8H0P - chains L and R of the 6 polymer chains in the assembly; structure by electron microscopy, 3.15 A resolution.

== Chain L ==
Name: NMB30
Sequence (10 residues; each row starts with the number of its first residue):
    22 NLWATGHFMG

== Chain R ==
Name: Neuromedin-B receptor
Organism: Homo sapiens
Reference sequence: P28336 (NMBR_HUMAN); residues 1-390 here = UniProt positions 1-390
Sequence (390 residues; each row starts with the number of its first residue):
     1 MPSKSLSNLSVTTGANESGSVPEGWERDFLPASDGTTTELVIRCVIPSLY
    51 LLIITVGLLGNIMLVKIFITNSAMRSVPNIFISNLAAGDLLLLLTCVPVD
   101 ASRYFFDEWMFGKVGCKLIPVIQLTSVGVSVFTQTALSADRYRAIVNPMD
   151 MQTSGALLRTCVKAMGIWVVSVLLAVPEAVFSEVARISSLDNSSFTACIP
   201 YPQTDELHPKIHSVLIFLVYFLIPLAIISIYYYHIAKTLIKSAHNLPGEY
   251 NEHTKKQMETRKRLAKIVLVFVGCFIFCWFPNHILYMYRSFNYNEIDPSL
   301 GHMIVTLVARVLSFGNSCVNPFALYLLSESFRRHFNSQLCCGRKSYQERG
   351 TSYLLSSSAVRMTSLKSNAKNMVTNSVLLNGHSMKQEMAL
Unresolved in the structure: 1-38, 152-154, 189-192, 246-251, 343-390
Disulfides: C116-C198
Differences from the reference sequence: engineered mutation Q134 (Leu in P28336)
Swiss-Prot annotation at these positions:
  - modified residue: S352 (Phosphoserine)
  - lipidation: C341 (S-palmitoyl cysteine)
  - glycosylation (N-linked (GlcNAc...) asparagine): N8, N16, N192
Reported in the primary citation:
  - mutagenesis - D100A (10- to 50-fold), R103A, Q123A (30-fold), R310A (10- to 50-fold): decreased signaling in response to NMB30
  - mutagenesis - P120A, E178A: decreased signaling
  - mutagenesis - Q123R, V127A: abolished signaling in response to NMB30
  - specificity-determining residues: F195, I216
  - conformationally variable residues (loop rearrangement): F195

== Chain L / chain R interface ==
Pairs across the interface (46):
  N22(L) - D107(R)
  N22(L) - F195(R)
  L23(L) - S102(R)
  L23(L) - R103(R)
  L23(L) - F106(R)
  L23(L) - D107(R)
  L23(L) - E108(R)
  L23(L) - F195(R)
  L23(L) - A197(R)  hydrophobic
  W24(L) - R103(R)
  W24(L) - Y104(R)  hydrophobic
  W24(L) - R289(R)  hydrogen bond (backbone-side chain)
  W24(L) - D297(R)
  W24(L) - P298(R)  hydrophobic
  W24(L) - H302(R)
  W24(L) - M303(R)
  W24(L) - T306(R)
  A25(L) - R289(R)
  T26(L) - R103(R)  hydrogen bond
  T26(L) - A197(R)
  T26(L) - I199(R)
  T26(L) - R289(R)
  G27(L) - R103(R)
  G27(L) - P200(R)
  H28(L) - P120(R)
  H28(L) - Q123(R)
  H28(L) - E178(R)
  H28(L) - S182(R)  hydrogen bond
  H28(L) - C198(R)
  H28(L) - I199(R)
  H28(L) - P200(R)
  F29(L) - V127(R)  hydrophobic
  F29(L) - I216(R)  hydrophobic
  F29(L) - N282(R)  hydrogen bond (backbone-side chain)
  F29(L) - H283(R)
  F29(L) - Y286(R)
  M30(L) - C96(R)  hydrophobic
  M30(L) - D100(R)
  M30(L) - Q123(R)
  M30(L) - V127(R)  hydrophobic
  M30(L) - N282(R)
  M30(L) - R310(R)  hydrogen bond (backbone-side chain)
  M30(L) - S313(R)
  M30(L) - F314(R)  hydrophobic
  G31(L) - D100(R)  hydrogen bond (backbone-side chain)
  G31(L) - R310(R)
Also at the interface, not in a pair above, chain R (37 interface residues in all): L92, I187, T196, W279, I296, S299
The authors on this interface:
  - interface residues, chain R: C96(R), D100(R), R103(R), P120(R), V127(R), E178(R), S182(R), I216(R), W279(R), H283(R), R310(R), F314(R)

== Summary ==
10 residues of chain L and 37 residues of chain R are in contact, with 6 hydrogen bonds. Among the polar pairs
are W24(L)-R289(R), T26(L)-R103(R) and H28(L)-S182(R). The paper reports that D100A, R103A and Q123A of chain
R, among others, reduce signaling in response to NMB30; interface residues C96(R), D100(R) and R103(R) among
others; 8 substitutions were tested in all.
Chain L is NMB30 and chain R is Neuromedin-B receptor (Homo sapiens); the structure, Structure of the
NMB30-NMBR and Gq complex, was determined by electron microscopy (same publication as 8H0Q).
